Entry 6LP3 (X-ray diffraction, 3.55 A resolution); this record covers chains E and F of the 6 polymer chains in the assembly.

[Chain E]
Molecule: Uncharacterized protein YMR124W
Organism: Saccharomyces cerevisiae (strain ATCC 204508 / S288c)
Reference sequence: P39523 (YM11_YEAST); numbering as in UniProt (aligned over 746-943)
Amino-acid sequence (198 residues; row label = number of the first residue in the row):
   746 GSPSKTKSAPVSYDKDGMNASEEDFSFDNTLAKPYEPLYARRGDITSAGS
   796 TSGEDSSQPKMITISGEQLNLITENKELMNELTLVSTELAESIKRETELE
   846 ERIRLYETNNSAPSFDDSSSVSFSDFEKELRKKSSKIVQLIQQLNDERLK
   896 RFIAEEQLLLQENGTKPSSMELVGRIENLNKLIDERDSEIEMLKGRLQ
Unresolved in the structure: 746-802, 853-867, 940-943
Curated features (UniProtKB/Swiss-Prot):
  - modified residue (Phosphoserine): Ser766, Ser771

[Chain F]
Molecule: GTPase-activating protein BEM3
Organism: Saccharomyces cerevisiae (strain ATCC 204508 / S288c)
Reference sequence: P32873 (BEM3_YEAST); residue numbers follow UniProt; this construct covers 1-99
Amino-acid sequence (99 residues; each row starts with the number of its first residue):
     1 MTDNLTTTHGGSTTLELLAQYNDHRSKKDKSIEHIEKGTCSGKERNPSYD
    51 EIFTENIKLKLQVQEYETEIESLEKVIDMLQKNREASLEVVLEQVQNDS
Unresolved in the structure: 1-48, 92-99

[Interface between chain E and chain F]
Pairs across the interface - 22 pairs, chain E then chain F:
  Asp870(E) - Phe53(F)
  Glu874(E) - Ile57(F)
  Lys877(E) - Lys58(F)
  Lys878(E) - Leu61(F)
  Lys881(E) - Leu61(F)
  Lys881(E) - Gln64(F)  hydrogen bond
  Lys881(E) - Glu65(F)
  Leu885(E) - Gln64(F)
  Leu885(E) - Glu65(F)
  Leu885(E) - Thr68(F)
  Gln888(E) - Glu65(F)  hydrogen bond (side chain-backbone)
  Gln888(E) - Glu69(F)  hydrogen bond
  Gln888(E) - Ser72(F)
  Leu889(E) - Thr68(F)
  Leu889(E) - Ser72(F)
  Glu892(E) - Ser72(F)
  Glu892(E) - Leu73(F)
  Glu892(E) - Val76(F)
  Arg896(E) - Met79(F)
  Glu900(E) - Asn83(F)
  Leu903(E) - Asn83(F)
  Glu907(E) - Val90(F)
Other interface residues (no listed pair), chain E (15 interface residues in all): Lys873, Gln884
Other interface residues (no listed pair), chain F (16 interface residues in all): Thr54, Ser87

[Overview]
The interface between chain E and chain F involves 15 residues on one side and 16 on the other, with 3
hydrogen bonds. Polar pairs include Lys881(E)-Gln64(F), Gln888(E)-Glu65(F) and Gln888(E)-Glu69(F).
Here chain E is Uncharacterized protein YMR124W and chain F is GTPase-activating protein BEM3, both from
Saccharomyces cerevisiae (strain ATCC 204508 / S288c). Entry 6LP3 (Structural basis and functional analysis
epo1-bem3p complex for bud growth) was determined by X-ray diffraction.
